Entry 5IPK (electron microscopy, 3.70 A resolution); this record covers chains A and F of the 60 polymer chains in the assembly.

# Chain A (and F)
Molecule: Capsid protein VP1
From: Adeno-associated virus - 2
Notes: chain F of this document is another copy of the same molecule, construct and numbering; everything in this record applies to it too
Reference sequence: P03135 (CAPSD_AAV2S); residue numbers follow UniProt; this construct covers 1-735
Amino-acid sequence (735 residues; numbered 1 to 735; the number before each row is that of its first residue):
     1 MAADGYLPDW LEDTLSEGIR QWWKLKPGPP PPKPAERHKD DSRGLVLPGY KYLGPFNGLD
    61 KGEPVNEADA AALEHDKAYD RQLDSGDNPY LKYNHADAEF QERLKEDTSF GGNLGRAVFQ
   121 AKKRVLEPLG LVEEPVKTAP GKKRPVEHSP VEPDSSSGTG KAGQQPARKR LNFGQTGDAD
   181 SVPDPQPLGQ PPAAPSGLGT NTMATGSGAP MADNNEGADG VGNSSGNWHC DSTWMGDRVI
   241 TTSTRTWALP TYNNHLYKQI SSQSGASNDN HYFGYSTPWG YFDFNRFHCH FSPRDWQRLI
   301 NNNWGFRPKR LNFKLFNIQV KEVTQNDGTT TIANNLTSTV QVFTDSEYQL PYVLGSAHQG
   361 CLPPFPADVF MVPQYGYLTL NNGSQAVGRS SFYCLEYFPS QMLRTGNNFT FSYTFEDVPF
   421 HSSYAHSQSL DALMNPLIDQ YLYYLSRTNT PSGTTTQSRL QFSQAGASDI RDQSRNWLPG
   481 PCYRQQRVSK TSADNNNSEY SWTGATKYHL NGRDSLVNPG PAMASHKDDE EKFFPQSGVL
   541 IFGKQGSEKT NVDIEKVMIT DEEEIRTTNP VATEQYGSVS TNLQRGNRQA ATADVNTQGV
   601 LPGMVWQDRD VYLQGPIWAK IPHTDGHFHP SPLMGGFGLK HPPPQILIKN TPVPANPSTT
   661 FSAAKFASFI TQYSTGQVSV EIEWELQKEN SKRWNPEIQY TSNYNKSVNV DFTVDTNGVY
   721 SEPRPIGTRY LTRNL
Not modelled in the structure: 1-235
Sequence notes: engineered mutation Ala432 (Arg in P03135)
From the paper describing this entry:
  - conformationally variable residues (order/disorder transition, side-chain flip): Arg404, Asp431, Arg471, Trp502, Arg513

# How chain A and chain F interact
Contacting residue pairs (50; chain A residue first):
  Ser292(A) - Trp694(F)
  Pro293(A) - Trp694(F)
  Pro293(A) - Asn695(F)
  Pro293(A) - Pro696(F)
  Arg294(A) - Glu689(F)  salt bridge
  Arg294(A) - Arg693(F)
  Arg294(A) - Asn695(F)
  Arg294(A) - Glu697(F)  salt bridge
  Gln297(A) - Pro696(F)
  Gln297(A) - Glu697(F)  hydrogen bond (side chain-backbone)
  Arg298(A) - Glu689(F)  salt bridge
  Arg298(A) - Ser691(F)
  Asn301(A) - Gln699(F)  hydrogen bond
  Phe365(A) - Trp694(F)  hydrophobic
  Pro366(A) - Trp694(F)
  Glu689(A) - Arg294(F)  salt bridge
  Glu689(A) - Arg298(F)  salt bridge
  Ser691(A) - Arg298(F)
  Arg693(A) - Arg294(F)
  Trp694(A) - Ser292(F)
  Trp694(A) - Pro293(F)
  Trp694(A) - Phe365(F)  hydrophobic
  Trp694(A) - Pro366(F)
  Trp694(A) - Tyr720(F)  hydrogen bond
  Asn695(A) - Pro293(F)
  Asn695(A) - Arg294(F)
  Pro696(A) - Pro293(F)
  Pro696(A) - Gln297(F)
  Pro696(A) - Ser702(F)
  Pro696(A) - Asp711(F)
  Pro696(A) - Phe712(F)
  Glu697(A) - Arg294(F)  salt bridge
  Glu697(A) - Gln297(F)  hydrogen bond (backbone-side chain)
  Glu697(A) - Thr701(F)
  Glu697(A) - Ser702(F)  hydrogen bond (backbone-backbone)
  Ile698(A) - Thr701(F)  hydrogen bond (backbone-side chain)
  Ile698(A) - Ser702(F)  hydrogen bond (backbone-side chain)
  Gln699(A) - Asn301(F)  hydrogen bond
  Gln699(A) - Tyr700(F)
  Gln699(A) - Thr701(F)
  Tyr700(A) - Gln699(F)
  Thr701(A) - Glu697(F)
  Thr701(A) - Ile698(F)  hydrogen bond (side chain-backbone)
  Thr701(A) - Gln699(F)
  Ser702(A) - Pro696(F)
  Ser702(A) - Glu697(F)  hydrogen bond (backbone-backbone)
  Ser702(A) - Ile698(F)  hydrogen bond (side chain-backbone)
  Asp711(A) - Pro696(F)
  Phe712(A) - Pro696(F)
  Tyr720(A) - Trp694(F)  hydrogen bond
Also at the interface, not in a pair above, chain A (26 interface residues in all): Asn302, Asn703, Leu731
Also at the interface, not in a pair above, chain F (26 interface residues in all): Asn302, Asn703, Leu731

# In short
Chain A and chain F each contribute 26 residues to their interface, with 12 hydrogen bonds and 6 salt bridges.
Among the polar pairs are Arg294(A)-Glu689(F), Arg294(A)-Glu697(F) and Arg298(A)-Glu689(F). From the paper:
conformational variability at Arg404(A), Asp431(A) and Arg471(A) among others.
Both chains are Capsid protein VP1 (Adeno-associated virus - 2). Entry 5IPK (Structure of the R432A variant of
Adeno-associated virus type 2 VLP) was determined by electron microscopy, deposited together with 5IPI.
